Entry 8D9B (X-ray diffraction, 1.63 A resolution); this record covers chain A.

== Chain A ==
Name: Hdac6 protein
From: Danio rerio
Reference sequence: A7YT55 (A7YT55_DANRE); residues 440-798 here correspond to UniProt positions 288-646 (UniProt number = residue number - 152)
Sequence (364 residues; numbered 435 to 798; the number before each row is that of its first residue):
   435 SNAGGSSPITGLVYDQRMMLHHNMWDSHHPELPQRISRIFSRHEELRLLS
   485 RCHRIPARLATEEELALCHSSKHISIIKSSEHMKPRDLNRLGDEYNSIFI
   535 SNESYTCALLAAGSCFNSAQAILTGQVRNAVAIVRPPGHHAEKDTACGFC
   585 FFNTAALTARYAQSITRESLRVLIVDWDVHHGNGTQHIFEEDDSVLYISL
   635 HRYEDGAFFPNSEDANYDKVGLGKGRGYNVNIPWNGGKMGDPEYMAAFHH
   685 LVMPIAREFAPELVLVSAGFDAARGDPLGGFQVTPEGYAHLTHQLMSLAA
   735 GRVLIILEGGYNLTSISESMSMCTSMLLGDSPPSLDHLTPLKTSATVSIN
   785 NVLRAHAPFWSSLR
Disordered / not traced: 435-441, 771-772, 798
Sequence notes: expression tag (435-439)
Metal / ion sites: K+ site 1: Asp610, Asp612, His614, Ser633, Leu634; Zn2+: Asp612, His614, Asp705 (together with 2,3,5,6-tetrafluoro-N-hydroxybenzamide); K+ site 2: Phe623, Asp626, Val629, Tyr662
Residues lining bound ligands: 2,3,5,6-tetrafluoro-N-hydroxybenzamide (QI8): Ser531, His573, His574, Gly582, Phe583, Asp612, His614, Phe643, Asp705, Leu712, Gly743, Tyr745

== Summary ==
Bound to chain A: 2,3,5,6-tetrafluoro-N-hydroxybenzamide. Asp610, Asp612, His614, Ser633 and Leu634 form the
K+ site 1. The Zn2+ site is built by Asp612, His614 and Asp705.
Chain A is Hdac6 protein (Danio rerio); the structure, Crystal Structure of Danio rerio histone deacetylase 6
catalytic domain 2 complexed with fluorinated inhibitor 9, was determined by X-ray diffraction, deposited
together with 8D98, 8D99, 8D9A and 8D9C.
